7TDF - chains A and B; structure by electron microscopy, 2.70 A resolution.

# Chain A (and B)
Molecule: Two pore calcium channel protein 1
From: Arabidopsis thaliana
Notes: chain B of this document is another copy of the same molecule, construct and numbering; everything in this record applies to it too
UniProtKB: Q94KI8 (TPC1_ARATH); residues 1-733 here = UniProt positions 1-733
Amino-acid sequence (733 residues; each row starts with the number of its first residue):
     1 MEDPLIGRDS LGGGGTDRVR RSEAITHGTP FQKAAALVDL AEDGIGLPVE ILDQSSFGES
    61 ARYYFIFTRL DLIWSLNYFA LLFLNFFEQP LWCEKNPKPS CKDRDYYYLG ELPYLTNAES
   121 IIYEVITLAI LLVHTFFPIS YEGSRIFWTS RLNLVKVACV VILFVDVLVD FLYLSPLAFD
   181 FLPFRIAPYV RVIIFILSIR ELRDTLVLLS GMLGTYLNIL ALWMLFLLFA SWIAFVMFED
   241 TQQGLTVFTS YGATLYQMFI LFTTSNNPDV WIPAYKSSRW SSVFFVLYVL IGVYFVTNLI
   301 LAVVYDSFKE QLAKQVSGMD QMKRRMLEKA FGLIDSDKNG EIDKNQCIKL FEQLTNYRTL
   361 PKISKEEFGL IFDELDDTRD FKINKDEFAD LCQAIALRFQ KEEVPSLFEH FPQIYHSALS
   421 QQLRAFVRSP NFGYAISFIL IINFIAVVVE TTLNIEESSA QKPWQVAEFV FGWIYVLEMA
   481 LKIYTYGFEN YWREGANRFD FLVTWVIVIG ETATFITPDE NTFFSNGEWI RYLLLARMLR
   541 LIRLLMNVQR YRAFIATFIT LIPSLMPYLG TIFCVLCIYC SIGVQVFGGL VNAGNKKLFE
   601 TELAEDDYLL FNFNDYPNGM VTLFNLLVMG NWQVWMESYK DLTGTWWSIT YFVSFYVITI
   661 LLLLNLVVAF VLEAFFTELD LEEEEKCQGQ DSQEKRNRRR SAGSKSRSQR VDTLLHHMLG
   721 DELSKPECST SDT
Unresolved in the structure: 1-19, 174-182, 360-380, 408-428, 455-463, 514-526, 687-733
Cystine bridges: Cys93-Cys101
Construct notes: engineered mutation Asn454 (Asp in Q94KI8)
Curated features (UniProtKB/Swiss-Prot):
  - modified residue: Met1 (N-acetylmethionine)
Reported in the primary citation:
  - specificity-determining residues: Met629, Gly630 (citing earlier work)

# Interface between chain A and chain B
Contacting residue pairs - 101 pairs, chain A then chain B:
  Leu109(A) - Arg279(B)  hydrogen bond (backbone-side chain)
  Glu111(A) - Ser278(B)
  Glu111(A) - Arg279(B)  hydrogen bond (side chain-backbone)
  Asn218(A) - Arg550(B)  hydrogen bond
  Asn218(A) - Tyr551(B)
  Ile219(A) - Phe554(B)  hydrophobic
  Leu222(A) - Leu545(B)  hydrophobic
  Leu222(A) - Tyr551(B)  hydrophobic
  Phe229(A) - Phe444(B)  hydrophobic
  Phe229(A) - Leu539(B)  hydrophobic
  Trp232(A) - Val447(B)  hydrophobic
  Trp232(A) - Thr451(B)
  Trp232(A) - Leu535(B)  hydrophobic
  Val236(A) - Tyr532(B)
  Met237(A) - Trp529(B)  hydrophobic
  Met237(A) - Tyr532(B)
  Thr264(A) - Val628(B)
  Asn267(A) - Asn625(B)
  Asn267(A) - Val628(B)
  Pro268(A) - Tyr608(B)
  Pro268(A) - Phe611(B)  hydrophobic
  Asp269(A) - Tyr608(B)  hydrogen bond
  Asp269(A) - Asn631(B)  hydrogen bond
  Trp271(A) - Val621(B)  hydrophobic
  Ile272(A) - Asp607(B)
  Tyr275(A) - Leu610(B)  hydrophobic
  Tyr275(A) - Phe611(B)  hydrophobic
  Tyr275(A) - Val621(B)
  Lys276(A) - Asp607(B)  salt bridge
  Lys276(A) - Leu610(B)
  Ser278(A) - Glu111(B)
  Arg279(A) - Leu109(B)  hydrogen bond (side chain-backbone)
  Arg279(A) - Glu111(B)  hydrogen bond (backbone-side chain)
  Arg279(A) - Leu610(B)
  Val286(A) - Phe624(B)  hydrophobic
  Val289(A) - Val628(B)  hydrophobic
  Tyr294(A) - Leu627(B)
  Tyr294(A) - Leu664(B)  hydrophobic
  Tyr294(A) - Val671(B)
  Phe295(A) - Phe558(B)  hydrophobic
  Phe295(A) - Leu565(B)  hydrophobic
  Asn298(A) - Val668(B)
  Asn298(A) - Val671(B)
  Asn298(A) - Leu672(B)
  Leu299(A) - Phe554(B)  hydrophobic
  Leu299(A) - Thr557(B)
  Leu299(A) - Val671(B)  hydrophobic
  Ala302(A) - Phe675(B)  hydrophobic
  Ala302(A) - Phe676(B)
  Val303(A) - Phe675(B)  hydrophobic
  Tyr305(A) - Phe676(B)  hydrophobic
  Asp306(A) - Leu679(B)
  Lys309(A) - Phe676(B)
  Val447(A) - Trp232(B)  hydrophobic
  Thr451(A) - Trp232(B)
  Trp529(A) - Met237(B)  hydrophobic
  Tyr532(A) - Val236(B)
  Tyr532(A) - Met237(B)
  Leu535(A) - Phe229(B)  hydrophobic
  Leu535(A) - Ile233(B)  hydrophobic
  Leu539(A) - Phe229(B)  hydrophobic
  Arg550(A) - Asn218(B)  hydrogen bond
  Tyr551(A) - Asn218(B)
  Tyr551(A) - Leu222(B)  hydrophobic
  Phe554(A) - Ile219(B)  hydrophobic
  Phe554(A) - Leu222(B)  hydrophobic
  Phe554(A) - Leu299(B)  hydrophobic
  Thr557(A) - Leu299(B)
  Phe558(A) - Phe295(B)  hydrophobic
  Leu565(A) - Phe295(B)  hydrophobic
  Asp607(A) - Ile272(B)
  Asp607(A) - Lys276(B)  salt bridge
  Tyr608(A) - Pro268(B)
  Tyr608(A) - Asp269(B)  hydrogen bond
  Leu610(A) - Tyr275(B)  hydrophobic
  Leu610(A) - Lys276(B)
  Leu610(A) - Arg279(B)
  Phe611(A) - Pro268(B)  hydrophobic
  Phe611(A) - Ile272(B)  hydrophobic
  Phe611(A) - Tyr275(B)  hydrophobic
  Val621(A) - Tyr275(B)
  Phe624(A) - Val286(B)  hydrophobic
  Phe624(A) - Val289(B)  hydrophobic
  Asn625(A) - Asn267(B)
  Leu627(A) - Tyr294(B)
  Val628(A) - Thr264(B)
  Val628(A) - Asn267(B)
  Val628(A) - Val289(B)  hydrophobic
  Asn631(A) - Asp269(B)  hydrogen bond
  Leu664(A) - Tyr294(B)  hydrophobic
  Val668(A) - Asn298(B)
  Val671(A) - Tyr294(B)
  Val671(A) - Asn298(B)
  Val671(A) - Leu299(B)  hydrophobic
  Leu672(A) - Asn298(B)
  Phe675(A) - Ala302(B)  hydrophobic
  Phe675(A) - Val303(B)  hydrophobic
  Phe676(A) - Ala302(B)
  Phe676(A) - Tyr305(B)  hydrophobic
  Phe676(A) - Lys309(B)
  Leu679(A) - Asp306(B)
Also at the interface, not in a pair above, chain A (78 interface residues in all): Gly110, Leu112, Ala221, Trp280, Ser282, Leu290, Ile291, Leu301, Phe444, Val448, Leu545, Ile555, Leu561, Ile562, Asp606, Asn618, Gly630, Trp635, Val667
Also at the interface, not in a pair above, chain B (80 interface residues in all): Gly110, Leu112, Ala221, Trp271, Trp280, Ser282, Phe285, Ile291, Leu301, Val448, Ile555, Leu561, Ile562, Leu569, Asp606, Asn618, Gly630, Trp635, Val667

# Summary
78 residues of chain A face 80 of chain B across their interface; the contacts include 10 hydrogen bonds and 2
salt bridges. Among the polar pairs are Lys276(A)-Asp607(B), Leu109(A)-Arg279(B) and Glu111(A)-Arg279(B). From
the paper: specificity determinants Met629(A) and Gly630(A).
Both chains are Two pore calcium channel protein 1 (Arabidopsis thaliana). Entry 7TDF (AtTPC1 D454N with 1 mM
EDTA state I) was determined by electron microscopy, deposited together with 7TDD, 7TDE and 7TBG.
